5NO9 - chain A; structure by X-ray diffraction, 1.75 A resolution.

# Chain A
Molecule: 25 kDa protein elicitor
Organism: Pythium aphanidermatum
Reference sequence: Q9SPD4 (Q9SPD4_9STRA); residues 1-213 here correspond to UniProt positions 22-234 (UniProt number = residue number + 21)
Chain sequence (219 residues; numbered 1 to 219; the number before each row is that of its first residue):
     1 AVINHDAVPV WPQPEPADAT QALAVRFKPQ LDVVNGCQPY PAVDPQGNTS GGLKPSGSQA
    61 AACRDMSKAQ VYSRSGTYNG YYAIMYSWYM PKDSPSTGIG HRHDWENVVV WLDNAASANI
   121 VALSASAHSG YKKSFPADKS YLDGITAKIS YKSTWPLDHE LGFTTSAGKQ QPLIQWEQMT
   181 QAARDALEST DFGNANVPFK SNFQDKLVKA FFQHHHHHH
Not modelled in the structure: 56-59, 97-99, 129, 155-157, 214-219
Disulfide bonds: Cys37-Cys63
Construct notes: expression tag (214-219)
Bound ions: Mg2+: Asp93, Asp104, Glu106, His159
What the authors report for this chain:
  - Mg2+ coordination: Glu106
  - Mg2+ coordination through a water molecule: Asp104, Asp158
  - mutagenesis - W155A: abolished binding to GIPCs

# In short
The Mg2+ site is built by Asp93, Asp104, Glu106 and His159. From the paper: W155A abolishes binding to GIPCs;
water-mediated Mg2+ coordination by Asp104 and Asp158.
Chain A is 25 kDa protein elicitor (Pythium aphanidermatum); the structure, NLPPya in complex with
mannosamine, was determined by X-ray diffraction together with 5NNW from the same study.
